7JGB - chains b and 9 of the 12 polymer chains in the assembly; structure by electron microscopy, 3.50 A resolution.

Chain b:
Name: ATP synthase subunit b
Source organism: Mycolicibacterium smegmatis
Reference sequence: A0A0D6IV98 (A0A0D6IV98_MYCSM); numbering as in UniProt (aligned over 1-170)
Sequence (170 residues; each row starts with the number of its first residue):
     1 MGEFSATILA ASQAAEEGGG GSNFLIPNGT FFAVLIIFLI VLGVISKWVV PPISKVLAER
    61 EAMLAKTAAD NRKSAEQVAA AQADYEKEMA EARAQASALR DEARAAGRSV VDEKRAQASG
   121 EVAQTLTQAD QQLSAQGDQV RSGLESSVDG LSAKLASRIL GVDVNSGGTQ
Unresolved in the structure: 1-19, 65-170

Chain 9:
Name: ATP synthase subunit c
Source organism: Mycolicibacterium smegmatis
Reference sequence: Q5TIX5 (Q5TIX5_MYCSM); numbering as in UniProt (aligned over 1-86)
Sequence (86 residues; numbered 1 to 86; the number before each row is that of its first residue):
     1 MDLDPNAIIT AGALIGGGLI MGGGAIGAGI GDGIAGNALI SGIARQPEAQ GRLFTPFFIT
    61 VGLVEAAYFI NLAFMALFVF ATPGLQ
Unresolved in the structure: 1-4, 86

Interface between chain b and chain 9:
Contacting residue pairs (6; chain b residue first):
  Gly-21(b) / Phe-80(9)
  Gly-21(b) / Ala-81(9)
  Asn-23(b) / Ala-81(9)
  Phe-24(b) / Ala-73(9)
  Phe-24(b) / Leu-77(9)  hydrophobic
  Leu-25(b) / Leu-77(9)  hydrophobic
Other interface residues (no listed pair), chain b (5 interface residues in all): Ser-22
Other interface residues (no listed pair), chain 9 (6 interface residues in all): Phe-74, Ala-76

Summary:
The interface between chain b and chain 9 involves 5 residues on one side and 6 on the other.
Chain b is ATP synthase subunit b and chain 9 is ATP synthase subunit c, both from Mycolicibacterium
smegmatis; the structure, Cryo-EM structure of bedaquiline-free Mycobacterium smegmatis ATP synthase FO
region, was determined by electron microscopy, deposited together with 7JG5, 7JG6, 7JG7, 7JG8, 7JG9, 7JGA and
7JGC.
